8FH1 - chain A; structure by X-ray diffraction, 1.69 A resolution.

[Chain A]
Name: Androgen receptor
From: Homo sapiens
Reference sequence: P10275 (ANDR_HUMAN); numbering as in UniProt (aligned over 663-920)
Chain sequence (258 residues; numbered 663 to 920; the number before each row is that of its first residue):
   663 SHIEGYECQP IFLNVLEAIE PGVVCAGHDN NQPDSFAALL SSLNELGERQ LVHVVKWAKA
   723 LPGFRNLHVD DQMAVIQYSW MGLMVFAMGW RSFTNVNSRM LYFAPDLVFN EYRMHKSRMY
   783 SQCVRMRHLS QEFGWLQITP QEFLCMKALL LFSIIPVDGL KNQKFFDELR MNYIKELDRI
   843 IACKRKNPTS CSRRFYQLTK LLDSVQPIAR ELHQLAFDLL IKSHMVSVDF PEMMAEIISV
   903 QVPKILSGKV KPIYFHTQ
Not modelled in the structure: 663-671, 846-851, 919-920
Differences from the reference sequence: engineered mutation Leu877 (Phe in P10275), Ala878 (Thr in P10275)
Curated features (UniProtKB/Swiss-Prot):
  - binding site (17beta-hydroxy-5alpha-androstan-3-one): Asn706, Arg753
  - site: Lys721 (Interaction with coactivator LXXL and FXXFY motifs), Glu898 (Interaction with coactivator FXXLF and FXXFY motifs)
  - modified residue: Tyr916 (Phosphotyrosine)
  - cross-link (Glycyl lysine isopeptide (Lys-Gly)): Lys846 (interchain with G-Cter in ubiquitin), Lys848 (interchain with G-Cter in ubiquitin)
  - natural variant: Ile665 (I665N: In AIS and PAIS), Gln671 (Q671R: In prostate cancer), Pro672 (P672H: In PAIS), Ile673 (I673T: In prostate cancer), Leu678 (L678P: In AIS), Glu682 (E682K: In AIS), Pro683 (P683T: In PAIS), Gly684 (G684A: Found in prostate cancer), Val685 (V685I: In AIS), Cys687 (C687R: In PAIS), Ala688 (A688V: In PAIS), Gly689 (G689E: In AIS), 113 further natural variant entries in UniProt
  - mutagenesis: Leu702 (L702A: Alters receptor specificity, so that transcription is activated by the antiandrogen cyproterone acetate), Lys721 (K721A: Loss of transcription activation in the presence of androgen and of interaction with NCOA2), Trp742 (W742L: Strongly decreased transcription activation in the presence of androgen), Lys846 (K846R: Prevents ubiquitination by RNF6. Prevents AR transcriptional activation by RNF14 in absence of hormone), Lys848 (K848R: Partially prevents ubiquitination by RNF6), Glu898 (E898A/Q: Reduced transcription activation in the presence of androgen; E898K/R: Loss of transcription activation in the presence of androgen), Tyr916 (Y916F: Decrease in CSK-induced phosphorylation)
Residues lining bound ligands: 5-alpha-dihydrotestosterone (DHT): Leu702, Leu705, Asn706, Leu708, Gly709, Gln712, Trp742, Met743, Met746, Val747, Met750, Arg753, Phe765, Met788, Leu874, Leu877, Ala878, Leu881, Phe892, Met896
From the paper describing this entry:
  - contacts within the chain: Leu881-Val888, Leu881-Val890
  - mutagenesis - W742L: increased expression in response to bicalutamide
  - mutagenesis - W742L: unchanged expression in response to pruxelutamide

[Overview]
Bound to chain A: 5-alpha-dihydrotestosterone. From UniProt: residues binding
17beta-hydroxy-5alpha-androstan-3-one Asn706 and Arg753 and 7 mutagenesis sites. The paper reports that W742L
increases expression in response to bicalutamide; contacts within the chain involving Leu881, Val888 and
Val890.
Chain A is Androgen receptor (Homo sapiens); the structure, Crystal structure of mutant Androgen Receptor
ligand binding domain F877L/T878A with DHT, was determined by X-ray diffraction, deposited together with 8FGY,
8FGZ, 8FH0 and 8FH2.
